6H1Q - chain A; structure by X-ray diffraction, 1.58 A resolution.

# Chain A
Molecule: Fimbrial adhesin
From: Proteus mirabilis HI4320
UniProtKB: B4EYH7 (B4EYH7_PROMH); residues 25-210 here = UniProt positions 25-210
Amino-acid sequence (193 residues; each row starts with the number of its first residue):
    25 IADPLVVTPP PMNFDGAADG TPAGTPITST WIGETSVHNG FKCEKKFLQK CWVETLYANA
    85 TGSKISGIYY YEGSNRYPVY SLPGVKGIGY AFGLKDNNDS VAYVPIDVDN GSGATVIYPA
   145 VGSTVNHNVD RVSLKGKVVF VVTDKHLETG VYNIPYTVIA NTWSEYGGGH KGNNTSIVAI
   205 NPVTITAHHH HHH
Not modelled in the structure: 41-44, 134-136, 213-217
Sequence notes: expression tag (211-217)
Disulfides: Cys67-Cys75

# Overview
Chain A is Fimbrial adhesin (Proteus mirabilis HI4320); the structure, Proteus mirabilis Ambient Temperature
Fimbriae adhesin AtfE, was determined by X-ray diffraction (same publication as 6H1X and 6H2L).
